Entry 2FM8 (X-ray diffraction, 2.20 A resolution); this record covers chains A and B of the 3 polymer chains in the assembly.

[Chain A (and B)]
Molecule: Surface presentation of antigens protein spaK
Source organism: Salmonella typhimurium
Notes: chain B of this document is another copy of the same molecule, construct and numbering; everything in this record applies to it too
UniProtKB: P0A1N0 (SPAK_SALTY); numbering as in UniProt (aligned over 1-134)
Amino-acid sequence (135 residues; numbered 1 to 135; the number before each row is that of its first residue):
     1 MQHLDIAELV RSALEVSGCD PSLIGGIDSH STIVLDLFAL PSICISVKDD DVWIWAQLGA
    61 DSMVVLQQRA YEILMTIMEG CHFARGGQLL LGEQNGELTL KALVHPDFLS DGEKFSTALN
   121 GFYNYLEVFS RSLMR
Unresolved in the structure: 135 (chain B: 21-30)
Differences from the reference sequence: cloning artifact (135)

[Interface between chain A and chain B]
Contacting residue pairs (30; chain A residue first):
  W53(A) - G86(B)
  L66(A) - Y71(B)
  L66(A) - L74(B)  hydrophobic
  L66(A) - M75(B)  hydrophobic
  Q67(A) - Y71(B)
  A70(A) - A70(B)
  A70(A) - Y71(B)  hydrophobic
  Y71(A) - Q67(B)
  Y71(A) - A70(B)
  L74(A) - L66(B)  hydrophobic
  L74(A) - A70(B)
  L74(A) - L74(B)  hydrophobic
  M78(A) - L91(B)
  M78(A) - G92(B)
  R85(A) - R85(B)
  G86(A) - W53(B)
  G86(A) - L90(B)
  G86(A) - L103(B)
  Q88(A) - L90(B)
  Q88(A) - L91(B)
  Q88(A) - K101(B)
  L90(A) - G86(B)
  L90(A) - Q88(B)
  L90(A) - L90(B)  hydrophobic
  L91(A) - L74(B)  hydrophobic
  L91(A) - M78(B)
  L91(A) - Q88(B)
  G92(A) - M78(B)
  L98(A) - M78(B)  hydrophobic
  L103(A) - G86(B)
Also at the interface, not in a pair above, chain A (20 interface residues in all): D51, M63, I73, E93, K101
Also at the interface, not in a pair above, chain B (20 interface residues in all): D51, M63, E93, L98

[In short]
The chain A/chain B interface involves 20 residues from each chain.
Both chains are Surface presentation of antigens protein spaK (Salmonella typhimurium). Entry 2FM8 (Crystal
Structure of the Salmonella Secretion Chaperone InvB in Complex with SipA) was determined by X-ray
diffraction, deposited together with 2FM9.
